3AIQ - chain A; structure by X-ray diffraction, 1.90 A resolution.

== Chain A ==
Protein: Beta-glucosidase
From: Triticum aestivum
Notes: EC 3.2.1.21; fragment: residues in UNP 50-569
UniProtKB: Q1XH05 (Q1XH05_WHEAT); residues 1-520 here correspond to UniProt positions 50-569 (UniProt number = residue number + 49)
Amino-acid sequence (565 residues; numbered -44 to 520; the number before each row is that of its first residue; numbers below 1 keep their minus sign (Met-44 is residue -44)):
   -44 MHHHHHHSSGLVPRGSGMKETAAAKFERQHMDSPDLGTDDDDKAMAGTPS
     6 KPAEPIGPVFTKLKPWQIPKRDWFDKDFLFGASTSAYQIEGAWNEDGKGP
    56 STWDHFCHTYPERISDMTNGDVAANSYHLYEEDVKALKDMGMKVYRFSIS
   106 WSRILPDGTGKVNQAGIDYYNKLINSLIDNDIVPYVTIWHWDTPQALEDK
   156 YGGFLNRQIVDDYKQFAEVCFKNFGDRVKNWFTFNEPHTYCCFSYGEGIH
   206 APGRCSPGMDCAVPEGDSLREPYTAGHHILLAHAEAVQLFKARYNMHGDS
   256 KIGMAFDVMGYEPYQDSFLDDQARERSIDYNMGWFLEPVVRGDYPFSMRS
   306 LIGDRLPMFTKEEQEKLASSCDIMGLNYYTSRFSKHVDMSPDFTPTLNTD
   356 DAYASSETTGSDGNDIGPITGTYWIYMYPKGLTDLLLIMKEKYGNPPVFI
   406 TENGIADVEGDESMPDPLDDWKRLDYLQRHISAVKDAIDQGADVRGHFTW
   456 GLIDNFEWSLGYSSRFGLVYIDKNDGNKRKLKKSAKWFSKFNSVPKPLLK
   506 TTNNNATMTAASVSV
Unresolved in the structure: -44 to 11, 503-520
Disulfide bonds: Cys210-Cys216
Differences from the reference sequence: expression tag (-44 to 0)
Ligand contacts: HBO (2,4-dihydroxy-7-(methyloxy)-2H-1,4-benzoxazin-3(4h)-one): Trp146, Glu191, Thr194, Phe198, Asp262, Tyr334, Tyr378, Trp379, Glu407, Glu462, Trp463, Phe471

== Summary ==
Ligands of chain A: compound HBO.
Chain A is Beta-glucosidase (Triticum aestivum); the structure, Crystal structure of beta-glucosidase in wheat
complexed with an aglycone DIMBOA, was determined by X-ray diffraction, deposited together with 3AIR, 3AIS,
3AIU, 3AIV and 3AIW.
